PDB entry 6PUZ | electron microscopy, 2.80 A resolution | chains A and F of the 6 polymer chains in the assembly

Chain A:
Protein: Chimeric Sso7d and HIV-1 integrase
Organism: Saccharolobus solfataricus (strain ATCC 35092 / DSM 1617 / JCM 11322 / P2)
UniProtKB: chimeric construct of P39476, Q76353: residues -74 to -11 from P39476 (DN7D_SACS2) positions 1-64 (UniProt number = residue number + 75); residues 1-288 from Q76353 positions 1-288 (same numbers)
Sequence (383 residues; numbered -94 to 288; the number before each row is that of its first residue; numbers below 1 keep their minus sign (Met-94 is residue -94)):
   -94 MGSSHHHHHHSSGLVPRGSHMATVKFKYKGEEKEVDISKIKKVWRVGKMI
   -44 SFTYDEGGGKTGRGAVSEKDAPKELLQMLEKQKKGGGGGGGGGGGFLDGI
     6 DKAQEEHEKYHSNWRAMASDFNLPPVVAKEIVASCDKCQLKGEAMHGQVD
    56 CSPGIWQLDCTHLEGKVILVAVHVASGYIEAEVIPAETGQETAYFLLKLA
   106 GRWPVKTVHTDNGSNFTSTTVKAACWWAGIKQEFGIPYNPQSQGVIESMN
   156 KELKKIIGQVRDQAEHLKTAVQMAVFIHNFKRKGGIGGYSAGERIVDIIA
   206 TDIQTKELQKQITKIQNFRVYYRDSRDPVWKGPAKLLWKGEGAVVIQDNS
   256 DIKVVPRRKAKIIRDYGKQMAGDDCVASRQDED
Unresolved in the structure: -94 to 0, 229-235, 270-288
Sequence notes: expression tag (-94 to -75); linker (-10 to 0)
Metal / ion sites: Zn2+: His12, His16, Cys40, Cys43; Mg2+ site 1: Asp64, Asp116 (together with XXJ); Mg2+ site 2: Asp64, Glu152 (together with XXJ)
Residues lining bound ligands:
  - XXJ: Asp64, Cys65, Asp116, Asn117, Gly118, Ser119, Pro142, Tyr143, Pro145, Gln146, Glu152, Asn155
  - XXJ (4-azanyl-N-[[2,4-bis(fluoranyl)phenyl]methyl]-1-oxidanyl-2-oxidanylidene-6-[2-(phenylsulfonyl)ethyl]-1,8-naphthyridine-3-carboxamide): Asp64, Cys65, Asp116, Asn117, Gly118, Ser119, Pro142, Tyr143, Pro145, Gln146, Glu152
UniProt features mapped onto this chain:
  - modified residue (N6-methyllysine): Lys-70, Lys-68, Lys-14, Lys-12, Lys-11
Reported in the primary citation:
  - binding site for XXJ: Asn117, Tyr143

Chain F:
Molecule: viral DNA transferred strand
Sequence (25 nucleotides; row label = number of the first residue in the row; numbers below 1 keep their minus sign (DA-3 is residue -3)):
    -3 AGCGTGGGCGGGAAAATCTCTAGCA
Unresolved in the structure: -3 to 4

How chain A and chain F interact:
Residue-residue contacts (7):
  Thr66(A) - DA21(F)  hydrogen bond to the phosphate
  Glu152(A) - DC20(F)  sugar contact
  Ser153(A) - DG19(F)  base contact
  Ser153(A) - DC20(F)  base contact
  Lys156(A) - DG19(F)  base contact
  Lys156(A) - DC20(F)  sugar contact
  Lys159(A) - DA21(F)  salt bridge to the phosphate
Interface residues without a listed pair, chain A (7 interface residues in all): Cys65, Asn155
Interface residues without a listed pair, chain F (4 interface residues in all): DA18

Summary:
7 residues of chain A and 4 residues of chain F are in contact; the contacts include 1 hydrogen bond and 1
salt bridge. Polar contacts include Thr66(A)-DA21(F) and Lys159(A)-DA21(F). Bound to chain A: compound XXJ and
XXJ. From the paper: a binding site for XXJ at Asn117(A) and Tyr143(A).
Chain A is Chimeric Sso7d and HIV-1 integrase (Saccharolobus solfataricus (strain ATCC 35092 / DSM 1617 / JCM
11322 / P2)) and chain F is viral DNA transferred strand; the structure, Structure of HIV cleaved synaptic
complex (CSC) intasome bound with magnesium and INSTI XZ446 (compound 4f), was determined by electron
microscopy together with 6PUT, 6PUW, 6PUY and 6V3K from the same study.
